6MJ4 - chains C and A of the 4 polymer chains in the assembly; structure by X-ray diffraction, 2.00 A resolution.

Chain C:
Protein: T cell receptor alpha variable 11, T cell receptor alpha joining 18, Human nkt tcr alpha chain, chimeric protein
From: Mus musculus
UniProtKB: chimeric construct of A0A0B4J1J9, K7N5M3: residues 1-92 from A0A0B4J1J9 (A0A0B4J1J9_MOUSE) positions 22-113 (UniProt number = residue number + 21); residues 114-208 from K7N5M3 positions 116-210 (UniProt number = residue number + 2)
Sequence (209 residues; row label = number of the first residue in the row; numbering starts at 0):
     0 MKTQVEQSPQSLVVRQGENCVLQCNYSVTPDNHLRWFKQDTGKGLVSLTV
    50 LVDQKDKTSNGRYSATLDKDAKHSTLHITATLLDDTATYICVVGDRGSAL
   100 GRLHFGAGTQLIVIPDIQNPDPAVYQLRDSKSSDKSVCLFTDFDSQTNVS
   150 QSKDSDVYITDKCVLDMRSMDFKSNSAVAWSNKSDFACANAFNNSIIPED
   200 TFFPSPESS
Not modelled in the structure: 0, 182-184, 205-208
Sequence notes: initiating methionine (0); linker (113)
Disulfide bonds: Cys23-Cys90, Cys137-Cys187
Residues lining bound ligands: glycolipid (JTG; N-[(2S,3S,4R)-3,4-dihydroxy-1-{[4-O-(prop-2-en-1-yl)-alpha-D-galactopyranosyl]oxy}octadecan-2-yl]hexacosanamide): Pro29, Asp30, Asn31, Lys68, Asp94, Arg95, Gly96

Chain A:
Protein: Antigen-presenting glycoprotein CD1d1
From: Mus musculus
UniProtKB: A0A0R4J090 (A0A0R4J090_MOUSE); residues 1-279 here correspond to UniProt positions 19-297 (UniProt number = residue number + 18)
Sequence (285 residues; numbered 1 to 285; the number before each row is that of its first residue):
     1 SEAQQKNYTFRCLQMSSFANRSWSRTDSVVWLGDLQTHRWSNDSATISFT
    51 KPWSQGKLSNQQWEKLQHMFQVYRVSFTRDIQELVKMMSPKEDYPIEIQL
   101 SAGCEMYPGNASESFLHVAFQGKYVVRFWGTSWQTVPGAPSWLDLPIKVL
   151 NADQGTSATVQMLLNDTCPLFVRGLLEAGKSDLEKQEKPVAWLSSVPSSA
   201 HGHRQLVCHVSGFYPKPVWVMWMRGDQEQQGTHRGDFLPNADETWYLQAT
   251 LDVEAGEEAGLACRVKHSSLGGQDIILYWHHHHHH
Not modelled in the structure: 1-6, 280-285
Sequence notes: expression tag (280-285)
Disulfide bonds: Cys104-Cys168, Cys208-Cys263
Glycans and other covalent adducts: N-acetylglucosamine (NAG) linked to Asn20, Asn42; glycan linked to Asn165
Residues lining bound ligands: glycolipid (JTG; N-[(2S,3S,4R)-3,4-dihydroxy-1-{[4-O-(prop-2-en-1-yl)-alpha-D-galactopyranosyl]oxy}octadecan-2-yl]hexacosanamide): Phe10, Cys12, Gln14, Ser28, Val30, His38, Trp40, Ile47, Trp63, Leu66, Met69, Phe70, Tyr73, Ser76, Phe77, Asp80, Ile81, Leu84, Val85, Ile98, Leu100, Ala102, Gly103, Leu116, Val118, Phe120, Trp133, Trp142, Leu143, Leu150, Asp153, Gly155, Thr156, Thr159, Val160, Leu163, Leu164, Thr167, Cys168, Phe171

Interface between chain C and chain A:
Pairs across the interface (17):
  Pro29(C) - Val72(A)  hydrophobic
  Pro29(C) - Ser76(A)
  Asp94(C) - Arg79(A)  salt bridge
  Arg95(C) - Ser76(A)  hydrogen bond (side chain-backbone)
  Arg95(C) - Arg79(A)
  Arg95(C) - Asp80(A)  salt bridge
  Gly96(C) - Ala152(A)
  Gly96(C) - Asp153(A)
  Ser97(C) - Val149(A)
  Leu99(C) - Arg79(A)  hydrogen bond (backbone-side chain)
  Leu99(C) - Asp80(A)
  Leu99(C) - Glu83(A)
  Leu99(C) - Met87(A)  hydrophobic
  Leu99(C) - Val149(A)  hydrophobic
  Gly100(C) - Arg79(A)
  Arg101(C) - Arg79(A)
  Arg101(C) - Glu83(A)  salt bridge
Interface residues without a listed pair, chain C (10 interface residues in all): Thr28, Asn31
Interface residues without a listed pair, chain A (11 interface residues in all): Leu84, Lys86

Summary:
10 residues of chain C and 11 residues of chain A are in contact; the contacts include 2 hydrogen bonds and 3
salt bridges. Among the polar pairs are Asp94(C)-Arg79(A), Arg95(C)-Asp80(A) and Arg101(C)-Glu83(A).
Glycolipid is bound between chain C and chain A.
Chain C is T cell receptor alpha variable 11, T cell receptor alpha joining 18, Human nkt tcr alpha chain,
chimeric protein and chain A is Antigen-presenting glycoprotein CD1d1, both from Mus musculus; the structure,
Crystal structure of MCD1D/INKTCR TERNARY COMPLEX bound to glycolipid (XXW), was determined by X-ray
diffraction (same publication as 6MIV, 6MIY, 6MJ6, 6MJA, 6MJI, 6MJJ and 6MJQ).
